PDB entry 1JYQ | X-ray diffraction, 2.00 A resolution | chains A and B of the 4 polymer chains in the assembly

Chain A (and B):
Name: Growth factor receptor-bound protein 2
Organism: Homo sapiens
Notes: fragment: SH2 Domain; chain B of this document is another copy of the same molecule, construct and numbering; everything in this record applies to it too
Reference sequence: P29354 (GRB2_HUMAN); residues 60-151 here = UniProt positions 60-151
Sequence (96 residues; row label = number of the first residue in the row):
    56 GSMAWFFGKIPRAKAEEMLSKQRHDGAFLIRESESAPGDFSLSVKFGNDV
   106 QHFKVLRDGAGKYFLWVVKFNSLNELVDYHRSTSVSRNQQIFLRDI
Sequence notes: cloning artifact (56-59)

Chain A / chain B interface:
Pairs across the interface (51; chain A residue first):
  Gly56(A) with Phe62(B)
  Ser57(A) with Met58(B); Ala59(B); Phe61(B); Phe62(B)
  Met58(A) with Ser57(B); Phe61(B), hydrogen bond (backbone-backbone); Phe62(B); Gly63(B)
  Ala59(A) with Ser57(B)
  Trp60(A) with Phe61(B), hydrophobic
  Phe61(A) with Ser57(B); Met58(B), hydrogen bond (backbone-backbone); Trp60(B), hydrophobic; Phe61(B), hydrophobic
  Phe62(A) with Gly56(B); Ser57(B); Met58(B)
  Gly63(A) with Met58(B); Asn129(B)
  Lys64(A) with Ser127(B); Asn129(B), hydrogen bond (backbone-side chain); Glu130(B)
  Glu87(A) with Tyr118(B); Ser127(B); Leu128(B), hydrogen bond (side chain-backbone); Asn129(B), hydrogen bond (side chain-backbone)
  Pro92(A) with Ala115(B); Asn126(B)
  Gly93(A) with Arg112(B), hydrogen bond (backbone-side chain); Gly116(B); Tyr118(B), hydrogen bond (backbone-side chain); Asn126(B), hydrogen bond (backbone-backbone)
  Phe95(A) with Phe95(B), hydrophobic; Arg112(B); Tyr118(B)
  Arg112(A) with Gly93(B), hydrogen bond (side chain-backbone); Arg112(B)
  Gly116(A) with Gly93(B)
  Tyr118(A) with Gly93(B); Phe95(B)
  Asn126(A) with Lys64(B); Pro92(B); Gly93(B)
  Ser127(A) with Lys64(B); Glu87(B)
  Leu128(A) with Glu87(B), hydrogen bond (backbone-side chain)
  Asn129(A) with Gly63(B); Lys64(B), hydrogen bond (side chain-backbone); Glu87(B), hydrogen bond (backbone-side chain)
  Glu130(A) with Lys64(B), salt bridge
Other interface residues (no listed pair), chain A (22 interface residues in all): Ala115

Overview:
Chain A and chain B each contribute 22 residues to their interface; the contacts include 12 hydrogen bonds and
1 salt bridge. Polar contacts include Glu130(A)-Lys64(B), Lys64(A)-Asn129(B) and Glu87(A)-Leu128(B).
Chain A and chain B are both Growth factor receptor-bound protein 2 (Homo sapiens); the structure, Xray
Structure of Grb2 SH2 Domain Complexed with a Highly Affine Phospho Peptide, was determined by X-ray
diffraction (same publication as 1JYR and 1JYU).
